PDB entry 1XJ7 | X-ray diffraction, 2.70 A resolution | chains A and B

== Chain A ==
Molecule: Androgen receptor
Organism: Homo sapiens
Notes: fragment: ligand binding domain(LBD)
Reference sequence: P10275 (ANDR_HUMAN); numbering as in UniProt (aligned over 663-919)
Chain sequence (257 residues; numbered 663 to 919; the number before each row is that of its first residue):
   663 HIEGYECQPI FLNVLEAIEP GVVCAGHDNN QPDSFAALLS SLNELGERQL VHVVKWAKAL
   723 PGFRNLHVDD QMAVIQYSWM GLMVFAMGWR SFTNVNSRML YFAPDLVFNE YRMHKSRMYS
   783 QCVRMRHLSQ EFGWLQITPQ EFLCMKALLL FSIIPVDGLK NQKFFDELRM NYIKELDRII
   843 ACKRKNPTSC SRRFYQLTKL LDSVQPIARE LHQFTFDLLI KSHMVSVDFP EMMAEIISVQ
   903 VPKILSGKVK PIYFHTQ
Disordered / not traced: 919
Small-molecule neighbours: 5-alpha-dihydrotestosterone (DHT): Leu701, Leu704, Asn705, Leu707, Gly708, Gln711, Trp741, Met742, Met745, Val746, Met749, Arg752, Phe764, Met780, Met787, Leu873, Phe876, Thr877, Leu880, Phe891
UniProt features mapped onto this chain:
  - natural variant: Val685 (V685I: In AIS), Leu701 (L701M: In AIS), Ser703 (S703A: In AIS), Val716 (V716M: In prostate cancer), Arg752 (W752R: In AIS; this construct carries the variant), Phe813 (L813F: In AIS; this construct carries the variant), Ile842 (I842S: In PAIS), Arg855 (R855K: In PAIS), Leu881 (L881Q: In prostate cancer), Val887 (M887V: In AIS; this construct carries the variant), Ile899 (I899T: In AIS)
From the paper describing this entry:
  - specificity-determining residues: Met734 (proposed by the authors, not directly observed)
  - mutagenesis - K720A: decreased signaling in response to SRC2
  - mutagenesis - E897A, E897K, E897Q, E897R: decreased signaling
  - mutagenesis - E897K: decreased binding to SRC2
  - mutagenesis - E897K, E897Q: decreased binding to AR NTD
  - mutagenesis - E897A, E897Q: unchanged binding to SRC2

== Chain B ==
Molecule: RAC3 derived peptide
Chain sequence (9 residues; numbered 920 to 928; the number before each row is that of its first residue):
   920 HKKLLQLLT

== Interface between chain A and chain B ==
Contacting residue pairs - 16 pairs, chain A then chain B:
  Val713(A) with Leu926(B)
  Val716(A) with Leu923(B), hydrophobic; Leu926(B), hydrophobic
  Lys720(A) with Leu926(B); Leu927(B)
  Arg726(A) with Leu927(B), hydrogen bond (side chain-backbone)
  Val730(A) with Leu924(B), hydrophobic
  Met734(A) with Leu924(B), hydrophobic; Leu927(B), hydrophobic
  Gln738(A) with His920(B)
  Glu893(A) with Lys922(B)
  Met894(A) with His920(B); Lys922(B); Leu923(B), hydrophobic
  Glu897(A) with His920(B), salt bridge
  Ile898(A) with His920(B)
Interface residues without a listed pair, chain A (14 interface residues in all): Lys717, Gln733, Ile737
Interface residues without a listed pair, chain B (7 interface residues in all): Thr928
From the paper, about this interface:
  - interface residues, chain A: Val716(A), Lys720(A), Arg726(A), Met734(A), Glu897(A), Ile898(A)

== In short ==
The interface between chain A and chain B involves 14 residues on one side and 7 on the other; the contacts
include 1 hydrogen bond and 1 salt bridge. Polar pairs include Glu897(A)-His920(B) and Arg726(A)-Leu927(B).
From the paper: E897A, E897K and E897Q of chain A, among others, reduce signaling; interface residues
Val716(A), Lys720(A) and Arg726(A) among others; 5 substitutions were tested in all.
Here chain A is Androgen receptor (Homo sapiens) and chain B is RAC3 derived peptide. Entry 1XJ7 (Complex
Androgen Receptor LBD and RAC3 peptide) was determined by X-ray diffraction (same publication as 1T5Z, 1T63
and 1T65).
